Entry 4ZSR (X-ray diffraction, 1.65 A resolution); this record covers chain A.

== Chain A ==
Molecule: Beta-secretase 1
Organism: Homo sapiens
Notes: EC 3.4.23.46
UniProt: P56817 (BACE1_HUMAN); residues -47 to 393 here correspond to UniProt positions 14-454 (UniProt number = residue number + 61)
Chain sequence (442 residues; numbered -48 to 393; the number before each row is that of its first residue; numbers below 1 keep their minus sign (Met-48 is residue -48)):
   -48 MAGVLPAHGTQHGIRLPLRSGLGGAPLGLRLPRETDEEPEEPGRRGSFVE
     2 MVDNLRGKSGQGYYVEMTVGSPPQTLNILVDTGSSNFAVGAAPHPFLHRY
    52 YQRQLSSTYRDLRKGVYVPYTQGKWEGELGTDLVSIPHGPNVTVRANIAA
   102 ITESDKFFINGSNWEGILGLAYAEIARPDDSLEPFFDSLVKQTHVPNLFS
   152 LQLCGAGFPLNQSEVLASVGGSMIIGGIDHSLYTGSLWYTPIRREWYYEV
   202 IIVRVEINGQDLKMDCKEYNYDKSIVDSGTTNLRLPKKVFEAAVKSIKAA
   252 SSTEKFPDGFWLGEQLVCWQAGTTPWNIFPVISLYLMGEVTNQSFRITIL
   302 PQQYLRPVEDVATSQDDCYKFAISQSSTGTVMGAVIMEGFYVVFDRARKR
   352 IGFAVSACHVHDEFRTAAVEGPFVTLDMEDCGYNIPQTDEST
Unresolved in the structure: -48 to -5, 386-393
Construct notes: initiating methionine (-48)
Disulfide bonds: Cys155-Cys359, Cys217-Cys382, Cys269-Cys319
Ligand contacts: 4RY (N-[(4aS,6S,8aR)-2-amino-5,6,7,8-tetrahydro-4a,8a-(methanooxymethano)-3,1-benzothiazin-6(4H)-yl]-3-chlorobenzamide): Ser10, Gly11, Gln12, Gly13, Leu30, Asp32, Gly34, Ser35, Tyr71, Phe108, Ile110, Trp115, Ile118, Asp228, Ser229, Gly230, Thr231, Thr232, Ala335
Swiss-Prot annotation at these positions:
  - active site: Asp32, Asp228
  - modified residue (N6-acetyllysine): Lys65, Lys214, Lys218, Lys224, Lys238, Lys239, Lys246
  - glycosylation (N-linked (GlcNAc...) asparagine): Asn92, Asn111, Asn162, Asn293

== Overview ==
Chain A binds compound 4RY. UniProt lists active-site residues Asp32 and Asp228.
Chain A is Beta-secretase 1 (Homo sapiens); the structure, BACE crystal structure with tricyclic aminothiazine
inhibitor, was determined by X-ray diffraction together with 4ZSM, 4ZSP and 4ZSQ from the same study.
